8JE2 - chains D and H of the 5 polymer chains in the assembly; structure by electron microscopy, 3.63 A resolution.

# Chain D
Name: Protein fem-1 homolog B
Organism: Homo sapiens
UniProtKB: Q9UK73 (FEM1B_HUMAN); numbering as in UniProt (aligned over 1-627)
Sequence (630 residues; row label = number of the first residue in the row; numbers below 1 keep their minus sign (Gly-2 is residue -2)):
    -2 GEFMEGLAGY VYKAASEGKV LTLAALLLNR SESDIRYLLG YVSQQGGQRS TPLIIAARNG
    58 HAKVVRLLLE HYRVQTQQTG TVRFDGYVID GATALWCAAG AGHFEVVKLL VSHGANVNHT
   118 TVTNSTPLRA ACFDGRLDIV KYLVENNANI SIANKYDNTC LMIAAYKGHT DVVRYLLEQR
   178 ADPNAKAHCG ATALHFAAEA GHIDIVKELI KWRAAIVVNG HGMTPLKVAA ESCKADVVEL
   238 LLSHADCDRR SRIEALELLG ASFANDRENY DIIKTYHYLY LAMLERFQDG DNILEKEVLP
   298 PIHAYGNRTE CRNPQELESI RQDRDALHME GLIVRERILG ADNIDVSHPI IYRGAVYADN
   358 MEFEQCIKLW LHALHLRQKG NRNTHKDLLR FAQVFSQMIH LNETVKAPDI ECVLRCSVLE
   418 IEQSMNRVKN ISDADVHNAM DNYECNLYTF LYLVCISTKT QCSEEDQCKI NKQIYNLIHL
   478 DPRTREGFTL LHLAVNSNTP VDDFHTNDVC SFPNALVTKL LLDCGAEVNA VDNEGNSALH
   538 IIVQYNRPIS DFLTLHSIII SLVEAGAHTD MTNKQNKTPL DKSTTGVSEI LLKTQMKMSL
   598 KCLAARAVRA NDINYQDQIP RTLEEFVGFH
Not modelled in the structure: -2 to 120, 496-508
Differences from the reference sequence: expression tag (-2 to 0)
Bound ions: Zn2+: His565, Cys599, His627
Curated features (UniProtKB/Swiss-Prot):
  - binding site (Zn(2+)): His185, Cys186, His218
  - site: Asp342, Val343 (Cleavage)
  - mutagenesis: Asp82 (D82A: Abolished binding to -Gly-Leu-Asp-Arg C-degron at the C-terminus; when associated with A-131), Phe130 (F130A: Abolished binding to -Gly-Leu-Asp-Arg C-degron at the C-terminus), Asp131 (D131A: Abolished binding to -Gly-Leu-Asp-Arg C-degron at the C-terminus; when associated with A-82), Tyr163 (Y163A: Strongly reduced binding to -Gly-Leu-Asp-Arg C-degron at the C-terminus; when associated with A-193), Phe193 (F193A: Strongly reduced binding to -Gly-Leu-Asp-Arg C-degron at the C-terminus; when associated with A-163), Asp342 (D342A: Prevents cleavage by a caspase-3-like protease), Asp356 (D356A: Does not affect cleavage by a caspase-3-like protease), Leu597 (L597A: Abolished ability to promote ubiquitination of target proteins such as GLI1)
From the paper describing this entry:
  - mutagenesis - F549R, F549S, F549T: unchanged catalytic activity on FNIP1/FLCN
  - mutagenesis - Y275R/L278R: decreased catalytic activity on FNIP1/FLCN

# Chain H
Name: Folliculin-interacting protein 1
Organism: Homo sapiens
UniProtKB: Q8TF40 (FNIP1_HUMAN); residues -27 to 1138 here correspond to UniProt positions 1-1166 (UniProt number = residue number + 28)
Sequence (1172 residues; row label = number of the first residue in the row; numbers below 1 keep their minus sign (Met-27 is residue -27)):
   -27 MAPTLFQKLF SKRTGLGAPG RDARDPDCGF SWPLPEFDPS QIRLIVYQDC ERRGRNVLFD
    33 SSVKRRNEDI SVSKLGSDAQ VKVFGKCCQL KPGGDSSSSL DSSVTSSSDI KDQCLKYQGS
    93 RCSSDANMLG EMMFGSVAMS YKGSTLKIHQ IRSPPQLMLS KVFTARTGSS ICGSLNTLQD
   153 SLEFINQDNN TLKADNNTVI NGLLGNIGLS QFCSPRRAFS EQGPLRLIRS ASFFAVHSNP
   213 MDMPGRELNE DRDSGIARSA SLSSLLITPF PSPNSSLTRS CASSYQRRWR RSQTTSLENG
   273 VFPRWSIEES FNLSDESCGP NPGIVRKKKI AIGVIFSLSK DEDENNKFNE FFFSHFPLFE
   333 SHMNKLKSAI EQAMKMSRRS ADASQRSLAY NRIVDALNEF RTTICNLYTM PRIGEPVWLT
   393 MMSGTPEKNH LCYRFMKEFT FLMENASKNQ FLPALITAVL TNHLAWVPTV MPNGQPPIKI
   453 FLEKHSSQSV DMLAKTHPYN PLWAQLGDLY GAIGSPVRLA RTVVVGKRQD MVQRLLYFLT
   513 YFIRCSELQE THLLENGEDE AIVMPGTVIT TTLEKGEIEE SEYVLVTMHR NKSSLLFKES
   573 EEIRTPNCNC KYCSHPLLGQ NVENISQQER EDIQNSSKEL LGISDECQMI SPSDCQEENA
   633 VDVKQYRDKL RTCFDAKLET VVCTGSVPVD KCALSESGLE STEETWQSEK LLDSDSHTGK
   693 AMRSTGMVVE KKPPDKIVPA SFSCEAAQTK VTFLIGDSMS PDSDTELRSQ AVVDQITRHH
   753 TKPLKEERGA IDQHQETKQT TKDQSGESDT QNMVSEEPCE LPCWNHSDPE SMSLFDEYFN
   813 DDSIETRTID DVPFKTSTDS KDHCCMLEFS KILCTKNNKQ NNEFCKCIET VPQDSCKTCF
   873 PQQDQRDTLS ILVPHGDKES SDKKIAVGTE WDIPRNESSD SALGDSESED TGHDMTRQVS
   933 SYYGGEQEDW AEEDEIPFPG SKLIEVSAVQ PNIANFGRSL LGGYCSSYVP DFVLQGIGSD
   993 ERFRQCLMSD LSHAVQHPVL DEPIAEAVCI IADMDKWTVQ VASSQRRVTD NKLGKEVLVS
  1053 SLVSNLLHST LQLYKHNLSP NFCVMHLEDR LQELYFKSKM LSEYLRGQMR VHVKELGVVL
  1113 GIESSDLPLL AAVASTHSPY VAQILLENLY FQ
Not modelled in the structure: -27 to 567, 591-1144
Differences from the reference sequence: expression tag (1139-1144)
Curated features (UniProtKB/Swiss-Prot):
  - region: Lys583, Tyr584 (KY-finger)
  - motif: Cys580 to His587 (Cys degron)
  - binding site (Zn(2+)): Cys580, Cys582, Cys585, His587
  - modified residue: Ser192 (Phosphoserine), Ser202 (Phosphoserine), Ser204 (Phosphoserine), Ser233 (Phosphoserine), Thr266 (Phosphothreonine), Ser268 (Phosphoserine), Ser565 (Phosphoserine), Ser566 (Phosphoserine), Ser732 (Phosphoserine), Ser735 (Phosphoserine), Ser910 (Phosphoserine), Ser911 (Phosphoserine), Ser913 (Phosphoserine), Ser918 (Phosphoserine), Ser920 (Phosphoserine)
  - glycosylation: Ser910 (O-linked (GlcNAc) serine)
  - cross-link: Lys1091 (Glycyl lysine isopeptide (Lys-Gly) (interchain with G-Cter in ubiquitin))

# Chain D / chain H interface
Pairs across the interface - 33 pairs, chain D then chain H:
  Asn151(D) with Asn579(H), hydrogen bond (side chain-backbone)
  Lys152(D) with Asn579(H)
  Tyr153(D) with Asn579(H); Cys580(H), hydrophobic; His587(H), hydrogen bond
  Asn155(D) with Asn579(H), hydrogen bond (side chain-backbone); Cys580(H)
  Ile160(D) with Asn581(H)
  Tyr163(D) with Asn581(H)
  His185(D) with Cys580(H), hydrogen bond; Cys585(H); His587(H), hydrogen bond
  Cys186(D) with Cys582(H), hydrogen bond; Cys585(H), hydrophobic
  Phe193(D) with Asn581(H); Cys582(H)
  Glu196(D) with Lys583(H)
  His218(D) with Cys582(H), hydrogen bond; Cys585(H), hydrogen bond
  Met220(D) with Tyr584(H), hydrogen bond
  Glu228(D) with Lys583(H), salt bridge; Tyr584(H), hydrogen bond
  Ser229(D) with Lys583(H)
  Arg264(D) with Phe569(H); Glu571(H), salt bridge
  Glu265(D) with Glu571(H)
  His345(D) with Glu574(H), salt bridge
  Asp356(D) with Leu568(H); Phe569(H)
  Arg379(D) with Ser586(H), hydrogen bond
  Lys383(D) with Ser572(H), hydrogen bond
  Asn435(D) with Leu589(H); Leu590(H)
Other interface residues (no listed pair), chain D (25 interface residues in all): Ala188, Ile341, Ala352, Asp384
Other interface residues (no listed pair), chain H (17 interface residues in all): Thr577
Interface features reported in the paper:
  - interface residues, chain D: His345(D)
  - interface residues, chain H: Leu568(H), Asn579(H)

# Summary
25 residues of chain D and 17 residues of chain H are in contact, with 12 hydrogen bonds and 3 salt bridges.
Polar pairs include Glu228(D)-Lys583(H), Arg264(D)-Glu571(H) and His345(D)-Glu574(H). The paper reports that
Y275R/L278R of chain D reduce catalytic activity on FNIP1/FLCN; interface residues His345(D) and Leu568(H)
among others; 4 substitutions were tested in all.
Here chain D is Protein fem-1 homolog B and chain H is Folliculin-interacting protein 1, both from Homo
sapiens. Entry 8JE2 (Cryo-EM structure of neddylated Cul2-Rbx1-EloBC-FEM1B complexed with FNIP1-FLCN) was
determined by electron microscopy.
